Entry 2GTZ (X-ray diffraction, 1.70 A resolution); this record covers chains A and C of the 3 polymer chains in the assembly.

Chain A:
Molecule: HLA-A*0201 heavy chain
Source organism: Homo sapiens
Notes: fragment: heavy chain
UniProtKB: Q9TQH5 (1A02_HUMAN); residues 1-275 here correspond to UniProt positions 25-299 (UniProt number = residue number + 24)
Chain sequence (275 residues; each row starts with the number of its first residue):
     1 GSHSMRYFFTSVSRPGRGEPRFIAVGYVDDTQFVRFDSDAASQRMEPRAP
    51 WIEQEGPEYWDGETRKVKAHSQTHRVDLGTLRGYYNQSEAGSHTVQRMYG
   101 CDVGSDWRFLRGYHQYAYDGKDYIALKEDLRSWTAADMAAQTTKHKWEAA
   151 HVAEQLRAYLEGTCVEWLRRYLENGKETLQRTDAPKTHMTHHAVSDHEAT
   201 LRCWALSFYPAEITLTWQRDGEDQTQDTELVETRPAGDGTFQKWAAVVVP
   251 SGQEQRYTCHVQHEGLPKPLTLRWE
Disulfides: Cys101-Cys164, Cys203-Cys259

Chain C:
Molecule: octapeptide from Melan-A/MART-1
UniProtKB: Q16655 (MAR1_HUMAN); residues 1-9 here correspond to UniProt positions 28-36 (UniProt number = residue number + 27)
Chain sequence (9 residues; row label = number of the first residue in the row):
     1 ALGIGILTV
Sequence notes: engineered mutation Leu2 (Ala29 in Q16655)

How chain A and chain C interact:
Contacting residue pairs - 40 pairs, chain A then chain C:
  Met5(A) - Ala1(C)
  Tyr7(A) - Ala1(C)  hydrogen bond (side chain-backbone)
  Tyr7(A) - Leu2(C)  hydrophobic
  Phe9(A) - Leu2(C)  hydrophobic
  Met45(A) - Leu2(C)  hydrophobic
  Glu63(A) - Ala1(C)
  Glu63(A) - Leu2(C)  hydrogen bond (side chain-backbone)
  Lys66(A) - Ala1(C)
  Lys66(A) - Leu2(C)  hydrogen bond (side chain-backbone)
  Lys66(A) - Ile4(C)
  Val67(A) - Leu2(C)
  His70(A) - Gly3(C)
  His70(A) - Ile6(C)
  Thr73(A) - Ile6(C)
  Thr73(A) - Leu7(C)
  Thr73(A) - Thr8(C)
  Val76(A) - Thr8(C)
  Asp77(A) - Thr8(C)
  Asp77(A) - Val9(C)  hydrogen bond (side chain-backbone)
  Thr80(A) - Val9(C)
  Leu81(A) - Val9(C)  hydrophobic
  Tyr84(A) - Val9(C)  hydrogen bond (side chain-backbone)
  Arg97(A) - Ile6(C)
  Arg97(A) - Leu7(C)
  Tyr99(A) - Leu2(C)
  Tyr99(A) - Gly3(C)  hydrogen bond (side chain-backbone)
  Tyr99(A) - Ile6(C)  hydrophobic
  Tyr116(A) - Val9(C)
  Thr143(A) - Val9(C)  hydrogen bond (side chain-backbone)
  Trp147(A) - Leu7(C)
  Trp147(A) - Thr8(C)  hydrogen bond (side chain-backbone)
  Trp147(A) - Val9(C)  hydrophobic
  Ala150(A) - Leu7(C)  hydrophobic
  Val152(A) - Leu7(C)  hydrophobic
  Gln155(A) - Gly5(C)  hydrogen bond (side chain-backbone)
  Tyr159(A) - Ala1(C)  hydrogen bond (side chain-backbone)
  Tyr159(A) - Leu2(C)
  Tyr159(A) - Gly3(C)
  Trp167(A) - Ala1(C)
  Tyr171(A) - Ala1(C)  hydrogen bond (side chain-backbone)
Interface residues without a listed pair, chain A (30 interface residues in all): Tyr59, His114, Tyr123, Lys146, Leu156

Summary:
Chain A and chain C form an interface of 30 and 9 residues respectively; the contacts include 11 hydrogen
bonds. Polar pairs include Tyr7(A)-Ala1(C), Glu63(A)-Leu2(C) and Lys66(A)-Leu2(C).
Chain A is HLA-A*0201 heavy chain (Homo sapiens) and chain C is octapeptide from Melan-A/MART-1; the
structure, Human Class I MHC HLA-A2 in complex with the nonameric Melan-A/MART-1(27-35) peptide having A28L
substitution, was determined by X-ray diffraction, deposited together with 2GT9, 2GTW and 2GUO.
